Entry 9ASI (electron microscopy, 2.79 A resolution); this record covers chains R and J of the 12 polymer chains in the assembly.

[Chain R]
Molecule: Crispr RNA
Sequence (37 nucleotides; numbered 1 to 37; the number before each row is that of its first residue):
     1 ACGAGAACGCAGCACCAGCUGUCCAACCUGAAGAAGA

[Chain J]
Protein: CRISPR system Cms protein Csm5
From: Lactococcus lactis subsp. lactis
UniProtKB: L0CG31 (L0CG31_LACLL); residue numbers follow UniProt; this construct covers 1-353
Sequence (353 residues; row label = number of the first residue in the row):
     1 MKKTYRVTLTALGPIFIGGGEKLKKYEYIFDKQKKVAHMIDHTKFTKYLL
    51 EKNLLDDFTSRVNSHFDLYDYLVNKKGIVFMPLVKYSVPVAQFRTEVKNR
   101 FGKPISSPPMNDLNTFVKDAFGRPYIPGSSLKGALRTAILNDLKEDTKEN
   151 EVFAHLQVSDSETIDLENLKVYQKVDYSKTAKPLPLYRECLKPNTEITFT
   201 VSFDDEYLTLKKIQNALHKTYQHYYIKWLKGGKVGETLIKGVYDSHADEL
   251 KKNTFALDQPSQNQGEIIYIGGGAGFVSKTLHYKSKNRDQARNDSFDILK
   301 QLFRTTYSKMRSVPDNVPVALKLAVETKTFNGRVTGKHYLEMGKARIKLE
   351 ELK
Disordered / not traced: 94-106, 243-254, 319-334, 353

[Chain R / chain J interface]
Contacting residue pairs (33; chain R residue first):
  G30(R) with Lys-148(J), sugar contact
  A31(R) with Lys-132(J), salt bridge to the phosphate; Arg-136(J), salt bridge to the phosphate; Phe-153(J), phosphate contact
  A32(R) with Ser-129(J), sugar contact; Ser-130(J), hydrogen bond to the phosphate; Gly-133(J), sugar contact; Gly-271(J), base contact; Ser-278(J), hydrogen bond to the base; Lys-279(J), base contact
  G33(R) with Ile-17(J), phosphate contact; Gly-18(J), sugar contact; Ser-130(J), hydrogen bond to the phosphate
  A34(R) with Phe-16(J), phosphate contact; Ile-17(J), phosphate contact; Gly-18(J), hydrogen bond to the phosphate; Gly-271(J), phosphate contact; Gly-272(J), phosphate contact; Gly-273(J), hydrogen bond to the phosphate; Lys-279(J), sugar contact
  A35(R) with Gly-273(J), phosphate contact; Ala-274(J), phosphate contact; Gly-275(J), hydrogen bond to the phosphate; Phe-276(J), sugar contact; Phe-303(J), base contact
  G36(R) with Asp-176(J), base contact; Tyr-307(J), base contact; Met-310(J), phosphate contact; Arg-311(J), base contact
  A37(R) with Lys-174(J), hydrogen bond to the base; Leu-184(J), base contact; Pro-185(J), sugar contact; Phe-303(J), phosphate contact
Also at the interface, not in a pair above, chain J (32 interface residues in all): Thr-137, Thr-147, Ala-154, Leu-186, Thr-305, Lys-309

[In short]
8 residues of chain R face 32 of chain J across their interface, with 7 hydrogen bonds and 2 salt bridges.
Polar contacts include A32(R)/Ser-278(J), A37(R)/Lys-174(J) and A32(R)/Ser-130(J).
Here chain R is Crispr RNA and chain J is CRISPR system Cms protein Csm5 (Lactococcus lactis subsp. lactis).
Entry 9ASI (Cryo-EM structure of the active Lactococcus lactis Csm bound to target in pre-cleavage stage) was
determined by electron microscopy, deposited together with 9ASH.
